PDB entry 7CM8 | X-ray diffraction, 1.90 A resolution | chain A

[Chain A]
Name: Cysteine synthase
From: Haemophilus influenzae (strain ATCC 51907 / DSM 11121 / KW20 / Rd)
Notes: EC 2.5.1.47
UniProt: P45040 (CYSK_HAEIN); numbering as in UniProt (aligned over 1-316)
Amino-acid sequence (350 residues; each row starts with the number of its first residue; numbers below 1 keep their minus sign (Met-33 is residue -33)):
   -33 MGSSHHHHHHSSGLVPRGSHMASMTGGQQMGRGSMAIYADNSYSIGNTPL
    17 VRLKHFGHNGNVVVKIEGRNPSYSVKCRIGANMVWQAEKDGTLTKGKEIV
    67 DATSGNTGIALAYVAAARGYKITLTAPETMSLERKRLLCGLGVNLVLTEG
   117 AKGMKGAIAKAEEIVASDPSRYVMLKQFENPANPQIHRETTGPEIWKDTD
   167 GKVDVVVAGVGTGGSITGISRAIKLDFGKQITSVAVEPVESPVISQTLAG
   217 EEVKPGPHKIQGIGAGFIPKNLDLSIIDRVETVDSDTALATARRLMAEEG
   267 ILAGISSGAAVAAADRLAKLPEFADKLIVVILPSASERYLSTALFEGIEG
Not modelled in the structure: -33 to 1, 95, 312-316
Differences from the reference sequence: expression tag (-33 to 0); engineered mutation Ala92 (Met in P45040)
Modified positions: Lys42 ((2S)-2-amino-6-[[3-hydroxy-2-methyl-5-(phosphonooxymethyl)pyridin-4-yl]methylideneamino]hexanoic acid; LLP)
Curated features (UniProtKB/Swiss-Prot):
  - binding site (hydrogen sulfide): Asn7, Arg35, Leu268
  - binding site (pyridoxal 5'-phosphate): Asn72, Gly177 to Ser181, Ser272
  - modified residue: Lys42 (N6-(pyridoxal phosphate)lysine)
Bound ions: Na+ site 1: Leu19, Phe22; Na+ site 2 near Lys42 (its only coordinating residue here); Na+ site 3: Gln227, Ser272, Tyr305; Na+ site 4: Ser272, Ser273, Ser300; Na+ site 5 near Ser272 (its only coordinating residue here)
What the authors report for this chain:
  - mutagenesis - M92A: decreased binding to OAS
  - mutagenesis - M92A, M120A (25-107 fold): decreased catalytic activity
  - specificity-determining residues: Met120
  - mutagenesis - M120A: abolished binding to OAS
  - mutagenesis - M120A: decreased binding to inhibitor peptides

[Overview]
The Na+ site 1 is built by Leu19 and Phe22. The Na+ site 3 is built by Gln227, Ser272 and Tyr305. From
UniProt: 3 hydrogen sulfide-binding residues and 7 pyridoxal 5'-phosphate-binding residues. From the paper:
M92A and M120A reduce catalytic activity; the specificity determinant Met120.
Chain A is Cysteine synthase (Haemophilus influenzae (strain ATCC 51907 / DSM 11121 / KW20 / Rd)); the
structure, High resolution crystal structure of M92A mutant of O-acetyl-L-serine sulfhydrylase from
Haemophilus influenzae, was determined by X-ray diffraction together with 7C35, 5XCN, 5XCP and 5XCW from the
same study.
